7ZSB - chains N and c of the 38 polymer chains in the assembly; structure by electron microscopy, 6.60 A resolution (low resolution: residue-level contacts below are approximate; hydrogen-bond / salt-bridge calls are withheld).

Chain N:
Molecule: Non-template DNA
Sequence (219 nucleotides; each row starts with the number of its first residue; numbers below 1 keep their minus sign (DA-73 is residue -73)):
   -73 AGCACGCTGT GTATATAATA GCTATGGAAC GTTCGATTCA CCTCCGATGT GTGTTGTACA
   -13 TACATAAAAA TATCATAGCT CTTCTGCGCT GTGTTCCGCT CAATTGGTCG TAGACAGCTC
    47 TAGCACCGCT TAAACGCACG TACGCGCTGT CCCCCGCGTT TTAACCGCCA AGGGGATTAC
   107 TCCCTAGTCT CCAGGCACGT GTCAGATATA TACATCGAT

Chain c:
Name: Histone H2A
Organism: Xenopus laevis
UniProt: Q6AZJ8 (Q6AZJ8_XENLA); residues 1-129 here correspond to UniProt positions 2-130 (UniProt number = residue number + 1)
Amino-acid sequence (129 residues; each row starts with the number of its first residue):
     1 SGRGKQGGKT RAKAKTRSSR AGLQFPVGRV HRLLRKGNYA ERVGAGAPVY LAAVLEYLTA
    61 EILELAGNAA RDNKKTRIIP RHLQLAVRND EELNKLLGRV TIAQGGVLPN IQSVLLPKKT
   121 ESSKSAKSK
Disordered / not traced: 1-10, 120-129

Interface between chain N and chain c:
Pairs across the interface - 20 pairs, chain N then chain c:
  DG19(N) - Arg77(c)
  DA28(N) - Arg32(c)
  DA29(N) - Gly28(c)
  DA29(N) - Arg29(c)
  DA29(N) - Arg32(c)
  DT30(N) - Arg11(c)
  DT30(N) - Ala14(c)
  DT30(N) - Lys15(c)
  DT30(N) - Thr16(c)
  DT30(N) - Arg17(c)
  DT30(N) - Gly28(c)
  DT31(N) - Arg11(c)
  DT31(N) - Ala12(c)
  DT31(N) - Lys13(c)
  DT31(N) - Ala14(c)
  DT31(N) - Lys15(c)
  DT31(N) - Arg20(c)
  DG32(N) - Arg11(c)
  DG32(N) - Ala12(c)
  DA38(N) - Arg42(c)
Interface residues without a listed pair, chain N (8 interface residues in all): DG36
Interface residues without a listed pair, chain c (14 interface residues in all): Ser18

Overview:
8 residues of chain N face 14 of chain c across their interface.
Chain N is Non-template DNA and chain c is Histone H2A (Xenopus laevis); the structure, Yeast RNA polymerase
II transcription pre-initiation complex with the +1 nucleosome and NTP, complex C, was determined by electron
microscopy together with 7ZS9 and 7ZSA from the same study.
